3GQ4 - chains A and C of the 3 polymer chains in the assembly; structure by X-ray diffraction, 1.70 A resolution.

# Chain A
Name: DNA glycosylase
From: Geobacillus stearothermophilus
Notes: EC 4.2.99.18
Reference sequence: P84131 (P84131_BACST); residues 2-274 here = UniProt positions 2-274
Sequence (273 residues; row label = number of the first residue in the row):
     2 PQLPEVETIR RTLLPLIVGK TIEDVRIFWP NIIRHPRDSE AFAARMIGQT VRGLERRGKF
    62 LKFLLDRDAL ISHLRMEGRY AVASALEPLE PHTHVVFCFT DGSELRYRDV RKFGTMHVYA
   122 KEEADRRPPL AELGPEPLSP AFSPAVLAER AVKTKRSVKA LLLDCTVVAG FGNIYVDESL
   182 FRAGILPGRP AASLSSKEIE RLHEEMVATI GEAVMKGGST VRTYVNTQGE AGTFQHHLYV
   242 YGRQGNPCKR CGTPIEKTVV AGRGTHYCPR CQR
Differences from the reference sequence: engineered mutation Cys166 (Gln in P84131)
Bound ions: Zn2+: Cys249, Cys252, Cys269, Cys272

# Chain C
Molecule: 16-nt DNA strand
Sequence (16 nucleotides; each row starts with the number of its first residue):
     1 TGCGTCCGGG TCTACC
Unresolved in the structure: 1-2, 15-16
Modified / non-standard residues: 8OG (8-oxo-2'-deoxy-guanosine-5'-monophosphate) at position 9

# How chain A and chain C interact
Residue-residue contacts - 36 pairs, chain A then chain C:
  Pro2(A) with 8OG_9(C), sugar contact
  Gln3(A) with 8OG_9(C), hydrogen bond to the sugar; DG10(C), phosphate contact
  Glu6(A) with 8OG_9(C), base contact
  Lys60(A) with DG10(C), salt bridge to the phosphate; DT11(C), salt bridge to the phosphate
  His74(A) with DG10(C), hydrogen bond to the phosphate; DT11(C), salt bridge to the phosphate
  Arg76(A) with DG10(C), hydrogen bond to the base; DT11(C), hydrogen bond to the sugar
  Met77(A) with DG8(C), sugar contact; 8OG_9(C), sugar contact; DG10(C), base contact
  Glu78(A) with 8OG_9(C), hydrogen bond to the base
  Arg112(A) with DG8(C), base contact
  Phe114(A) with DG10(C), base contact
  Cys166(A) with DC12(C), phosphate contact
  Gly173(A) with DG10(C), phosphate contact
  Asn174(A) with 8OG_9(C), hydrogen bond to the phosphate; DG10(C), hydrogen bond to the phosphate
  Ile175(A) with 8OG_9(C), base contact
  Ser220(A) with 8OG_9(C), base contact
  Thr221(A) with 8OG_9(C), base contact
  Val222(A) with 8OG_9(C), hydrogen bond to the base
  Arg223(A) with DG8(C), hydrogen bond to the phosphate; 8OG_9(C), hydrogen bond to the base
  Thr224(A) with 8OG_9(C), hydrogen bond to the base
  Tyr225(A) with 8OG_9(C), hydrogen bond to the base
  Tyr242(A) with DG8(C), phosphate contact; 8OG_9(C), hydrogen bond to the phosphate
  Lys258(A) with DC7(C), phosphate contact; DG8(C), salt bridge to the phosphate
  Arg264(A) with 8OG_9(C), salt bridge to the phosphate; DG10(C), salt bridge to the phosphate; DT11(C), base contact
  Gly265(A) with DG8(C), phosphate contact

# Overview
Chain A and chain C form an interface of 24 and 6 residues respectively; the contacts include 13 hydrogen
bonds and 6 salt bridges. Polar contacts include Arg76(A)-DG10(C), Glu78(A)-8OG_9(C) and Val222(A)-8OG_9(C).
Cys249(A), Cys252(A), Cys269(A) and Cys272(A) form the Zn2+ site.
Here chain A is DNA glycosylase (Geobacillus stearothermophilus) and chain C is a 16-nt DNA strand. Entry 3GQ4
(Sequence-matched MutM Lesion Recognition Complex 5 (LRC5)) was determined by X-ray diffraction together with
3GO8, 3GP1, 3GPP, 3GPU, 3GPX, 3GPY and 3GQ3 from the same study.
